Entry 3HAX (X-ray diffraction, 2.11 A resolution); this record covers chains A and F of the 5 polymer chains in the assembly.

Chain A:
Name: Probable tRNA pseudouridine synthase B
From: Pyrococcus furiosus
Notes: EC 5.4.99.-
UniProt: Q7LWY0 (TRUB_PYRFU); residues 4-343 here correspond to UniProt positions 1-340 (UniProt number = residue number - 3)
Amino-acid sequence (346 residues; row label = number of the first residue in the row):
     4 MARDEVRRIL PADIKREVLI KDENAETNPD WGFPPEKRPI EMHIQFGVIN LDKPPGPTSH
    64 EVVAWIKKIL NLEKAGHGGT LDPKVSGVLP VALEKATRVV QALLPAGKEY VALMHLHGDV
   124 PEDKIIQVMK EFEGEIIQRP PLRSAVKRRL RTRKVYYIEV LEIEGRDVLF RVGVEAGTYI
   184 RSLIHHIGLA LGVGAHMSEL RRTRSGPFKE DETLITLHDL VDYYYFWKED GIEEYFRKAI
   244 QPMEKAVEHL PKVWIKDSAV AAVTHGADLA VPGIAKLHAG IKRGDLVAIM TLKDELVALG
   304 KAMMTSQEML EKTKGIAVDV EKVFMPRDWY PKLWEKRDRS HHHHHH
Not modelled in the structure: 4-10, 340-349
Sequence notes: expression tag (344-349)
Curated features (UniProtKB/Swiss-Prot):
  - active site: Asp85 (Nucleophile)
What the authors report for this chain:
  - binding site for H/aca RNA: His63
  - binding site for the 14-nt RNA strand (chain F): His63, Arg146, Ser147, Ala148, Val149, Lys150, Arg152, Arg154, Arg156
  - contacts within the chain: His63-His80, Gln141-Tyr182 (hydrogen bond), Pro143-Tyr182, Pro144-Tyr182
  - conformationally variable residues (loop rearrangement, side-chain flip): Gln141 to Leu145, Tyr182
  - specificity-determining residues: His63
  - mutagenesis - R142Q, R152Q: unchanged catalytic activity with the 14-nt RNA strand (chain F)
  - mutagenesis - R154Q: abolished catalytic activity with the 14-nt RNA strand (chain F)
  - mutagenesis - Q141N, L145G, R151Q, L153G, R156Q: decreased catalytic activity with the 14-nt RNA strand (chain F)

Chain F:
Molecule: 14-nt RNA strand
Sequence (14 nucleotides; numbered 1 to 14; the number before each row is that of its first residue):
     1 AUAAUUXGAC UCAA
Modified residues: FHU ((5S,6R)-5-fluoro-6-hydroxy-pseudouridine-5'-monophosphate) at position 7

Chain A / chain F interface:
Pairs across the interface (47; chain A residue first):
  Thr61(A) with G8(F), sugar contact
  His63(A) with A9(F), salt bridge to the phosphate
  His80(A) with U6(F), base contact
  Gly82(A) with U6(F), phosphate contact; FHU_7(F), phosphate contact
  Thr83(A) with U6(F), hydrogen bond to the sugar; FHU_7(F), sugar contact; G8(F), phosphate contact
  Leu84(A) with FHU_7(F), base contact
  Asp85(A) with FHU_7(F), hydrogen bond to the sugar; G8(F), base contact
  Pro86(A) with G8(F), base contact
  Lys87(A) with G8(F), hydrogen bond to the base
  Val88(A) with FHU_7(F), base contact
  Leu107(A) with U6(F), sugar contact; FHU_7(F), phosphate contact
  Lys111(A) with FHU_7(F), salt bridge to the phosphate
  Tyr113(A) with FHU_7(F), base contact
  Arg146(A) with G8(F), hydrogen bond to the base; A9(F), sugar contact
  Ser147(A) with G8(F), phosphate contact; A9(F), sugar contact
  Ala148(A) with U6(F), base contact; G8(F), hydrogen bond to the phosphate; A9(F), phosphate contact
  Val149(A) with U5(F), phosphate contact; U6(F), phosphate contact
  Lys150(A) with A4(F), salt bridge to the phosphate; U5(F), hydrogen bond to the phosphate
  Arg152(A) with A4(F), hydrogen bond to the phosphate; U5(F), salt bridge to the phosphate
  Arg154(A) with U5(F), salt bridge to the phosphate; U6(F), salt bridge to the phosphate
  Arg156(A) with U6(F), salt bridge to the phosphate
  Ala179(A) with U6(F), phosphate contact; FHU_7(F), phosphate contact
  Gly180(A) with U6(F), phosphate contact; FHU_7(F), hydrogen bond to the phosphate
  Thr181(A) with FHU_7(F), base contact
  Tyr182(A) with FHU_7(F), phosphate contact; G8(F), hydrogen bond to the phosphate
  Ile183(A) with FHU_7(F), base contact
  Arg184(A) with FHU_7(F), base contact; G8(F), hydrogen bond to the base
  Met200(A) with FHU_7(F), base contact
  Leu203(A) with FHU_7(F), base contact
  Arg205(A) with FHU_7(F), salt bridge to the phosphate
Interface residues without a listed pair, chain A (31 interface residues in all): Gly81
Interface residues without a listed pair, chain F (7 interface residues in all): C10

Summary:
31 residues of chain A face 7 of chain F across their interface; the contacts include 10 hydrogen bonds and 8
salt bridges. Polar contacts include Lys87(A)-G8(F), Arg146(A)-G8(F) and Arg184(A)-G8(F). From the paper: a
binding site for the 14-nt RNA strand (chain F) at His63(A), Arg146(A) and Ser147(A) among others; Q141N,
L145G and R151Q of chain A, among others, reduce catalytic activity with the 14-nt RNA strand (chain F); 8
substitutions were tested in all.
Chain A is Probable tRNA pseudouridine synthase B (Pyrococcus furiosus) and chain F is a 14-nt RNA strand; the
structure, Crystal structure of a substrate-bound Gar1-minus H/ACA RNP from Pyrococcus furiosus, was
determined by X-ray diffraction (same publication as 3HAY).
